PDB entry 5THO | X-ray diffraction, 3.00 A resolution | chains L and V of the 28 polymer chains in the assembly

[Chain L (and V)]
Molecule: Proteasome subunit beta
From: Mycobacterium tuberculosis (strain ATCC 25177 / H37Ra)
Notes: EC 3.4.25.1; chain V of this document is another copy of the same molecule, construct and numbering; everything in this record applies to it too
UniProtKB: A5U4D6 (PSB_MYCTA); residues 1-234 here correspond to UniProt positions 58-291 (UniProt number = residue number + 57)
Sequence (240 residues; numbered 1 to 240; the number before each row is that of its first residue):
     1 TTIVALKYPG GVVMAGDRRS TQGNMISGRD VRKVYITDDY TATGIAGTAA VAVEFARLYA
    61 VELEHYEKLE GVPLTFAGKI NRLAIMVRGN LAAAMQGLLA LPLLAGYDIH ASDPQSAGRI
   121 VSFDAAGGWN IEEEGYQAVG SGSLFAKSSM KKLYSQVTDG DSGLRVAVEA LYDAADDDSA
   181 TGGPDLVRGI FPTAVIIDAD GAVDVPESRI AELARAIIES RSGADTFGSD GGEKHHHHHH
Disordered / not traced: 224-240
Sequence notes: expression tag (235-240)
Swiss-Prot annotation at these positions:
  - active site: Thr1 (Nucleophile)
Small-molecule neighbours:
  - 7C7 (N,N-diethyl-N~2~-(3-phenylpropanoyl)-L-asparaginyl-O-methyl-N-[(naphthalen-1-yl)methyl]-L-serinamide), molecule 1: Thr1, Arg19, Ser20, Thr21, Gln22, Ser27, Val31, Arg32, Lys33, Ile45, Gly47, Thr48, Ala49, Ala52, Val53, Leu98
  - 7C7, molecule 2: Leu91, Met95, Ser122, Phe123, Asp124, Ala125, Ala126, Gly128, Trp129, Asn130
What the authors report for this chain:
  - binding site for 7C7: Ser20, Thr21, Gln22, Ser27, Gly47, Ala49, Leu91, Met95, Leu98, Asp124, Ala125, Ala126
  - catalytic residues: Thr1 (citing earlier work)
  - specificity-determining residues: Ser20, Gln22, Ser27, Ala125 (proposed by the authors, not directly observed)

[Interface between chain L and chain V]
Residue-residue contacts (21; chain L residue first):
  Leu144(L) - Leu144(V)  hydrophobic
  Leu144(L) - Phe145(V)  hydrophobic
  Phe145(L) - Ser148(V)
  Ser148(L) - Phe145(V)
  Ser148(L) - Ser148(V)
  Ser149(L) - Lys152(V)
  Lys151(L) - Asp173(V)  salt bridge
  Lys151(L) - Asp176(V)  salt bridge
  Lys151(L) - Asp177(V)  salt bridge
  Lys151(L) - Arg221(V)
  Lys152(L) - Ser149(V)
  Lys152(L) - Lys152(V)
  Lys152(L) - Leu153(V)
  Lys152(L) - Asp173(V)  salt bridge
  Lys152(L) - Arg221(V)
  Asp173(L) - Lys151(V)  salt bridge
  Asp173(L) - Lys152(V)  salt bridge
  Asp176(L) - Lys151(V)  salt bridge
  Asp177(L) - Lys151(V)  salt bridge
  Arg221(L) - Lys151(V)
  Arg221(L) - Lys152(V)
Interface residues without a listed pair, chain L (12 interface residues in all): Leu153, Glu169
Interface residues without a listed pair, chain V (12 interface residues in all): Glu169

[In short]
The chain L/chain V interface involves 12 residues from each chain; the contacts include 8 salt bridges. Among
the polar pairs are Lys151(L)-Asp173(V), Lys151(L)-Asp176(V) and Lys151(L)-Asp177(V). Bound to chain L:
compound 7C7. From the paper: the catalytic residue Thr1(L); a binding site for 7C7 at Ser20(L), Thr21(L) and
Gln22(L) among others.
Chain L and chain V are both Proteasome subunit beta (Mycobacterium tuberculosis (strain ATCC 25177 / H37Ra));
the structure, Crystal Structure of Mycobacterium Tuberculosis Proteasome in complex with N,C-capped Dipeptide
Inhibitor PKS2205, was determined by X-ray diffraction (same publication as 5TRG, 5TRR, 5TRS, 5TRY and 5TS0).
